7SQD - chains C and d of the 48 polymer chains in the assembly; structure by electron microscopy, 3.70 A resolution.

# Chain C (and d)
Name: Flagellin
From: Achromobacter sp
Notes: chain d of this document is another copy of the same molecule, construct and numbering; everything in this record applies to it too
UniProtKB: A0A1N7RBM1 (A0A1N7RBM1_9BURK); numbering as in UniProt (aligned over 1-559)
Chain sequence (559 residues; row label = number of the first residue in the row):
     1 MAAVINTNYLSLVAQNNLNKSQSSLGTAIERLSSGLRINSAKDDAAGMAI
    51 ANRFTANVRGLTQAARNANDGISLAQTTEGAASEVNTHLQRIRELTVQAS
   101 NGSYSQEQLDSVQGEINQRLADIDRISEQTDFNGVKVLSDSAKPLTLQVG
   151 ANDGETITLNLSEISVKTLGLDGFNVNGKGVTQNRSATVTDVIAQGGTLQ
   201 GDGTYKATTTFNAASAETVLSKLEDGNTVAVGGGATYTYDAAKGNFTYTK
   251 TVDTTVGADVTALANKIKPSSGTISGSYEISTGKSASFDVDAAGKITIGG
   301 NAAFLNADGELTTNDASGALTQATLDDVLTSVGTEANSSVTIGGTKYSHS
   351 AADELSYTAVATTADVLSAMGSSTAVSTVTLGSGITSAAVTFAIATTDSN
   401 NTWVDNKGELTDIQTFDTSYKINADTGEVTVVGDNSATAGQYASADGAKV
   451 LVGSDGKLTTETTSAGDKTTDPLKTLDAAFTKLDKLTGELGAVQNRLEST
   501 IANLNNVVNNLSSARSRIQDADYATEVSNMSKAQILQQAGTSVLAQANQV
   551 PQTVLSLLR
Not modelled in the structure: 1, 559

# How chain C and chain d interact
Pairs across the interface (9; chain C residue first):
  Gln76(C) with Tyr9(d)
  Arg91(C) with Asp44(d)
  Gln98(C) with Asp44(d), hydrogen bond
  Gln108(C) with Ala46(d); Ala49(d); Ile50(d)
  Ser111(C) with Ala46(d)
  Val112(C) with Ala46(d), hydrophobic
  Glu115(C) with Ala45(d)
Also at the interface, not in a pair above, chain C (8 interface residues in all): Tyr104
Also at the interface, not in a pair above, chain d (7 interface residues in all): Ile518

# Summary
Chain C and chain d form an interface of 8 and 7 residues respectively; the contacts include 1 hydrogen bond.
The hydrogen-bonded pair is Gln98(C)-Asp44(d).
Both chains are Flagellin (Achromobacter sp). Entry 7SQD (Cryo-EM structure of the Achromobacter flagellar
filament) was determined by electron microscopy, deposited together with 7SN4, 7SN7, 7SN9 and 7SQJ.
